PDB entry 3X1L | X-ray diffraction, 2.10 A resolution | chains G and J of the 10 polymer chains in the assembly

[Chain G]
Molecule: CRISPR system Cmr subunit Cmr5
Source organism: Archaeoglobus fulgidus DSM 4304
UniProtKB: O28417 (CMR5_ARCFU); residues 1-155 here = UniProt positions 1-155
Chain sequence (155 residues; numbered 1 to 155; the number before each row is that of its first residue):
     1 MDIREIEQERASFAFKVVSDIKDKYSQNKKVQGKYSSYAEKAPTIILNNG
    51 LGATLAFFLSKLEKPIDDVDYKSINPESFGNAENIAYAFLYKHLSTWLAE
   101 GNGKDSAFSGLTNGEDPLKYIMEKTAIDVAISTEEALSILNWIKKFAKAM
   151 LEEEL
Not modelled in the structure: 1, 154-155

[Chain J]
Molecule: 31-nt DNA strand
Sequence (31 nucleotides; numbered 1 to 31; the number before each row is that of its first residue):
     1 TGCTCTCAGCCGCAAGGACCGCATACTACAA
Not modelled in the structure: 1-9

[Interface between chain G and chain J]
Pairs across the interface - 8 pairs, chain G then chain J:
  Lys34(G) - DC11(J)  hydrogen bond to the phosphate
  Lys34(G) - DG12(J)  salt bridge to the phosphate
  Ser37(G) - DC13(J)  hydrogen bond to the phosphate
  Ser37(G) - DA14(J)  hydrogen bond to the base
  Glu40(G) - DA14(J)  base contact
  Lys61(G) - DC10(J)  salt bridge to the phosphate
  Glu83(G) - DC11(J)  phosphate contact
  Lys148(G) - DA15(J)  salt bridge to the phosphate
Also at the interface, not in a pair above, chain G (9 interface residues in all): Tyr38, Lys41, Tyr87

[Summary]
9 residues of chain G face 6 of chain J across their interface, with 3 hydrogen bonds and 3 salt bridges.
Polar contacts include Ser37(G)-DA14(J), Lys34(G)-DC11(J) and Ser37(G)-DC13(J).
Chain G is CRISPR system Cmr subunit Cmr5 (Archaeoglobus fulgidus DSM 4304) and chain J is a 31-nt DNA strand;
the structure, Crystal Structure of the CRISPR-Cas RNA Silencing Cmr Complex Bound to a Target Analog, was
determined by X-ray diffraction.
